Entry 8VZ9 (X-ray diffraction, 3.40 A resolution); this record covers chains A and B of the 4 polymer chains in the assembly.

# Chain A
Name: Major histocompatibility complex class I-related gene protein
From: Mus musculus
UniProtKB: Q8HWB0 (HMR1_MOUSE); residues 0-270 here correspond to UniProt positions 18-288 (UniProt number = residue number + 18)
Amino-acid sequence (271 residues; numbered 0 to 270; the number before each row is that of its first residue; numbering starts at 0):
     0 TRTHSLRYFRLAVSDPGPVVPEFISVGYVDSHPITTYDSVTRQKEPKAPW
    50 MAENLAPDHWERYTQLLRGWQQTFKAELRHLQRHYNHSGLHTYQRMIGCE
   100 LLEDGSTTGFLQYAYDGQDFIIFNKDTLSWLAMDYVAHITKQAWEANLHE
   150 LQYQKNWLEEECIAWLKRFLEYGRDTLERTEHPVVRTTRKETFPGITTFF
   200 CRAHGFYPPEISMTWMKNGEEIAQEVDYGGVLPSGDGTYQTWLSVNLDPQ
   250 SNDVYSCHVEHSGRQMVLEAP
Disordered / not traced: 0, 193-195, 251-252
Construct notes: conflict Ser261 (Cys279 in Q8HWB0)
Cystine bridges: Cys98-Cys161, Cys200-Cys256
Covalent attachments: compound 2LJ linked to Lys43
Ligand contacts: 2LJ (1-deoxy-1-({2,6-dioxo-5-[(E)-propylideneamino]-1,2,3,6-tetrahydropyrimidin-4-yl}amino)-D-ribitol): Tyr7, Phe8, Arg9, Ser24, Thr34, His58, Tyr62, Leu66, Trp69, Arg94, Ile96, Tyr152, Gln153, Trp156
UniProt features mapped onto this chain:
  - binding site (8-(9H-purin-6-yl)-2-oxa-8-azabicyclo[3.3.1]nona-3,6-diene-4,6-dicarbaldehyde): Tyr7, Arg9, Lys43, His58, Arg94
  - binding site (5-(2-oxoethylideneamino)-6-(D-ribitylamino)uracil): Arg9, Ser24, Lys43, Arg94, Tyr152, Gln153
  - binding site (5-(2-oxopropylideneamino)-6-(D-ribitylamino)uracil): Arg9, Ser24, Lys43, Arg94, Tyr152, Gln153
  - binding site (7-hydroxy-6-methyl-8-(1-D-ribityl)lumazine): Arg9, Ser24, Lys43, Arg94, Tyr152, Gln153
  - binding site (2-amino-4-oxopteridine-6-carbaldehyde): Lys43
  - binding site (pyridoxal): Lys43
  - glycosylation: Asn85 (N-linked (GlcNAc...) asparagine)
Reported in the primary citation:
  - binding site for 2LJ: Arg9, Lys43, Arg94, Tyr152, Gln153

# Chain B
Name: Beta-2-microglobulin
From: Mus musculus
UniProtKB: P01887 (B2MG_MOUSE); residues -3 to 96 here correspond to UniProt positions 20-119 (UniProt number = residue number + 23)
Amino-acid sequence (100 residues; each row starts with the number of its first residue; numbers below 1 keep their minus sign (Ala-3 is residue -3)):
    -3 AIQKTPQIQVYSRHPPENGKPNILNCYVTQFHPPHIEIQMLKNGKKIPKV
    47 EMSDMSFSKDWSFYILAHTEFTPTETDTYACRVKHASMAEPKTVYWDRDM
Disordered / not traced: 96
Cystine bridges: Cys22-Cys77

# How chain A and chain B interact
Pairs across the interface (44; chain A residue first):
  Phe8(A) - Phe53(B)  hydrophobic
  Phe8(A) - Ser54(B)
  Leu10(A) - Pro30(B)  hydrophobic
  Leu10(A) - Phe53(B)  hydrophobic
  Leu10(A) - Phe59(B)  hydrophobic
  Asp14(A) - His31(B)
  Val19(A) - Pro30(B)
  Val19(A) - His31(B)
  Val25(A) - Phe53(B)  hydrophobic
  Tyr27(A) - Ser52(B)
  Tyr27(A) - Phe53(B)  hydrogen bond (side chain-backbone)
  Leu89(A) - His31(B)
  Thr91(A) - His28(B)  hydrogen bond
  Thr91(A) - Pro30(B)
  Gln93(A) - His28(B)
  Gln93(A) - Trp57(B)
  Gln93(A) - Phe59(B)
  Arg94(A) - Trp57(B)
  Met95(A) - Lys55(B)
  Met95(A) - Trp57(B)  hydrophobic
  Gln111(A) - Trp57(B)
  Tyr112(A) - Trp57(B)
  Ala113(A) - Trp57(B)  hydrophobic
  Asp115(A) - Ala-3(B)  hydrogen bond (side chain-backbone)
  Asp115(A) - Ile-2(B)
  Asp115(A) - His28(B)
  Gly116(A) - His28(B)  hydrogen bond (backbone-side chain)
  Gly116(A) - Trp57(B)
  Asp118(A) - Trp57(B)  hydrogen bond
  Lys189(A) - Asp95(B)
  Arg201(A) - Arg94(B)
  His203(A) - Pro11(B)
  Leu231(A) - Gln5(B)
  Leu231(A) - Tyr7(B)  hydrophobic
  Pro232(A) - Tyr7(B)  hydrogen bond (backbone-side chain)
  Pro232(A) - Asn21(B)
  Pro232(A) - Tyr23(B)  hydrophobic
  Ser233(A) - Arg9(B)
  Ser233(A) - Asn21(B)  hydrogen bond (backbone-side chain)
  Gly234(A) - Arg9(B)
  Asp235(A) - Arg9(B)
  Gln239(A) - Tyr7(B)
  Gln239(A) - Ser8(B)  hydrogen bond (side chain-backbone)
  Gln239(A) - Arg9(B)
Also at the interface, not in a pair above, chain A (30 interface residues in all): Arg6, Val12, Ile23, Phe199
Also at the interface, not in a pair above, chain B (25 interface residues in all): His10, Pro29, Met51, Tyr60, Leu62

# Summary
30 residues of chain A and 25 residues of chain B are in contact; the contacts include 8 hydrogen bonds. Among
the polar pairs are Tyr27(A)-Phe53(B), Thr91(A)-His28(B) and Asp115(A)-Ala-3(B). Compound 2LJ is covalently
linked to Lys43(A). From the paper: a binding site for 2LJ at Arg9(A), Lys43(A) and Arg94(A) among others.
Chain A is Major histocompatibility complex class I-related gene protein and chain B is Beta-2-microglobulin,
both from Mus musculus; the structure, Crystal structure of mouse MAIT M2A TCR-MR1-5-OP-RU complex, was
determined by X-ray diffraction together with 8VZ8 from the same study.
